Entry 8S7L (X-ray diffraction, 2.60 A resolution); this record covers chains B and C of the 3 polymer chains in the assembly.

Chain B (and C):
Name: Putative transfer protein
From: Streptococcus thermophilus
Notes: chain C of this document is another copy of the same molecule, construct and numbering; everything in this record applies to it too
Reference sequence: Q70CA4 (Q70CA4_STRTR); numbering as in UniProt (aligned over 64-331)
Chain sequence (268 residues; row label = number of the first residue in the row):
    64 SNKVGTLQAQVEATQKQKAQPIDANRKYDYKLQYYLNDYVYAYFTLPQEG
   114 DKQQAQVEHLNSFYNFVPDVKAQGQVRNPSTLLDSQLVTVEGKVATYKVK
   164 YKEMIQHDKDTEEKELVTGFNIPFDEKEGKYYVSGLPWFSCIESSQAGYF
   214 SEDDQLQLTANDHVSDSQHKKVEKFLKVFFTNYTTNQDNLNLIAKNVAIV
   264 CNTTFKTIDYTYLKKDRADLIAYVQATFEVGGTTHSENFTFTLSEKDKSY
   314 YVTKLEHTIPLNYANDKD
Not modelled in the structure: 64-88, 171-172, 329-331 (chain C: 64-88, 329-331)
Sequence notes: engineered mutation Cys-204 (Ala in Q70CA4), Cys-264 (Ala in Q70CA4)
Reported in the primary citation:
  - self-association interface (contacts with another copy of this molecule); pairs are residue here / residue on that copy: Cys-204/Cys-264 (disulfide)

Chain B / chain C interface:
Contacting residue pairs (86):
  Asp-92(B) / Lys-90(C)  salt bridge
  Asp-92(B) / Tyr-91(C)  hydrogen bond (backbone-side chain)
  Tyr-93(B) / Tyr-91(C)
  Tyr-93(B) / Tyr-93(C)
  Lys-94(B) / Tyr-91(C)
  Leu-95(B) / Tyr-91(C)
  Gln-96(B) / Tyr-91(C)  hydrogen bond (backbone-side chain)
  Gln-96(B) / Tyr-93(C)  hydrogen bond
  Gln-149(B) / Tyr-97(C)
  Leu-150(B) / Tyr-91(C)  hydrophobic
  Leu-150(B) / Tyr-93(C)
  Leu-150(B) / Tyr-97(C)  hydrogen bond (backbone-side chain)
  Val-151(B) / Tyr-91(C)
  Val-151(B) / Asp-92(C)
  Val-151(B) / Tyr-93(C)  hydrogen bond (backbone-backbone)
  Val-151(B) / Tyr-97(C)  hydrophobic
  Thr-152(B) / Arg-89(C)
  Thr-152(B) / Tyr-91(C)
  Thr-152(B) / Asp-92(C)
  Val-153(B) / Arg-89(C)
  Val-153(B) / Lys-90(C)  hydrogen bond (backbone-backbone)
  Val-153(B) / Tyr-91(C)  hydrogen bond (backbone-backbone)
  Glu-154(B) / Arg-89(C)  salt bridge
  Lys-161(B) / Tyr-97(C)
  Glu-206(B) / Lys-94(C)  salt bridge
  Glu-206(B) / Lys-193(C)
  Ser-207(B) / Lys-193(C)  hydrogen bond (backbone-side chain)
  Ser-208(B) / Lys-94(C)
  Ser-208(B) / Lys-193(C)
  Ser-208(B) / Tyr-194(C)  hydrogen bond (backbone-backbone)
  Gln-209(B) / Tyr-98(C)  hydrogen bond
  Gln-209(B) / Ser-125(C)  hydrogen bond (side chain-backbone)
  Gln-209(B) / Phe-126(C)  hydrogen bond (side chain-backbone)
  Gln-209(B) / Lys-193(C)
  Gln-209(B) / Tyr-194(C)  hydrogen bond (side chain-backbone)
  Gln-209(B) / Tyr-195(C)
  Ala-210(B) / Lys-193(C)
  Ala-210(B) / Tyr-194(C)  hydrogen bond (backbone-backbone)
  Ala-210(B) / Tyr-195(C)  hydrophobic
  Gly-211(B) / Lys-190(C)  hydrogen bond (backbone-side chain)
  Tyr-212(B) / Lys-190(C)  hydrogen bond (backbone-side chain)
  Phe-213(B) / Asn-128(C)
  Phe-213(B) / Phe-129(C)  hydrophobic
  Phe-213(B) / Tyr-195(C)  hydrophobic
  Ser-214(B) / Phe-129(C)
  Glu-215(B) / Phe-129(C)
  Asp-217(B) / Phe-129(C)
  Gln-218(B) / Phe-129(C)
  Leu-219(B) / Asp-132(C)
  Gln-220(B) / Asp-132(C)
  Leu-221(B) / Asp-132(C)  hydrogen bond (backbone-side chain)
  Leu-221(B) / Lys-134(C)  hydrogen bond (backbone-side chain)
  Ile-262(B) / Cys-204(C)  hydrogen bond (backbone-side chain)
  Val-263(B) / Phe-202(C)
  Val-263(B) / Cys-204(C)
  Cys-264(B) / Cys-204(C)  disulfide
  Asn-265(B) / Val-180(C)
  Asp-272(B) / Lys-134(C)
  Asp-272(B) / Ala-135(C)
  Tyr-273(B) / Lys-134(C)
  Gln-288(B) / Asp-132(C)  hydrogen bond (side chain-backbone)
  Gln-288(B) / Val-133(C)
  Gln-288(B) / Lys-134(C)  hydrogen bond (side chain-backbone)
  Gln-288(B) / Leu-199(C)
  Val-293(B) / Tyr-164(C)
  Val-293(B) / Glu-166(C)
  Val-293(B) / Leu-179(C)  hydrophobic
  Gly-294(B) / Glu-166(C)
  Gly-295(B) / Val-139(C)
  Gly-295(B) / Asn-141(C)
  Gly-295(B) / Glu-166(C)  hydrogen bond (backbone-side chain)
  Thr-296(B) / Val-139(C)
  Thr-296(B) / Asn-141(C)
  Thr-296(B) / Glu-166(C)  hydrogen bond
  Thr-297(B) / Gln-138(C)  hydrogen bond
  Thr-297(B) / Val-139(C)
  His-298(B) / Phe-202(C)
  Ser-299(B) / Val-133(C)
  Ser-299(B) / Gln-138(C)  hydrogen bond
  Ser-299(B) / Leu-199(C)
  Glu-300(B) / Pro-200(C)
  Glu-300(B) / Trp-201(C)
  Glu-300(B) / Phe-202(C)  hydrogen bond (side chain-backbone)
  Asn-301(B) / Leu-199(C)
  His-320(B) / Trp-201(C)  hydrogen bond
  Thr-321(B) / Pro-186(C)
Also at the interface, not in a pair above, chain B (49 interface residues in all): Tyr-194, Thr-222, Tyr-246, Thr-290
Also at the interface, not in a pair above, chain C (37 interface residues in all): Tyr-106, Ile-168, Lys-177, Ser-203
Cross-chain cystine bridges: Cys-264(B)/Cys-204(C)

In short:
Chain B and chain C form an interface of 49 and 37 residues respectively, with 1 disulfide bond, 27 hydrogen
bonds and 3 salt bridges. Polar contacts include Asp-92(B)/Lys-90(C), Glu-154(B)/Arg-89(C) and
Glu-206(B)/Lys-94(C). The paper reports a self-association interface involving Cys-204(B).
Chain B and chain C are both Putative transfer protein (Streptococcus thermophilus); the structure, Crystal
structure of a double mutant of VirB8-like OrfG central and C-terminal domains of Streptococcus thermophilus
..., was determined by X-ray diffraction (same publication as 7PKW).
